PDB entry 9EE9 | electron microscopy, 3.16 A resolution | chains A and D of the 5 polymer chains in the assembly

# Chain A
Name: Adenosine receptor A2a
Source organism: Homo sapiens
Reference sequence: P29274 (AA2AR_HUMAN); residues 2-316 here = UniProt positions 2-316
Sequence (353 residues; each row starts with the number of its first residue; numbers below 1 keep their minus sign (Asp-26 is residue -26)):
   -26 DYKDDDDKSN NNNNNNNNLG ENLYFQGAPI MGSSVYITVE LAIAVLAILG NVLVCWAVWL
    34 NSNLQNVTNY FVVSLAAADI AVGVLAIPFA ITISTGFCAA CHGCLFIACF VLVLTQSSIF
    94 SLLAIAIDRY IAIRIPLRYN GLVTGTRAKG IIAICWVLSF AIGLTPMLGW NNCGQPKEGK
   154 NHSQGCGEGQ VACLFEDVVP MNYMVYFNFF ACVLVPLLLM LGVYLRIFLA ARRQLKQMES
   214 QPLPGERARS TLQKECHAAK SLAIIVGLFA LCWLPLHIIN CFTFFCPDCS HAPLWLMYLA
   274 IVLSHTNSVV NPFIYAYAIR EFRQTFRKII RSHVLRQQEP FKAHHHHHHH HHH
Not modelled in the structure: -26 to 4, 148-166, 213-222, 308-326
Construct notes: expression tag (-26 to 1, 317-326); engineered mutation Cys229 (Val in P29274), Ala291 (Arg in P29274)
Curated features (UniProtKB/Swiss-Prot):
  - binding site (adenosine): Glu169, Asn253, Ser277, His278
  - glycosylation: Asn154 (N-linked (GlcNAc...) asparagine)
From the paper describing this entry:
  - mutagenesis - R291A: decreased signaling
  - mutagenesis - R291A: unchanged binding to Galphasbetagamma

# Chain D
Name: Guanine nucleotide-binding protein G(s) subunit alpha isoforms short
Source organism: Homo sapiens
Notes: EC 3.6.5.-
Reference sequence: P63092 (GNAS2_HUMAN); aligned in 2 segments with insertions or deletions, so no single offset holds: 5-195 ~ UniProt 5-64; 204-384 ~ UniProt 204-394
Sequence (263 residues; numbered -9 to 384; 131 numbers in that range are skipped by the numbering (no residue carries them; nothing is unmodelled there); the number before each row is that of its first residue; numbers below 1 keep their minus sign (Met-9 is residue -9)):
    -9 MGHHHHHHEN LYFQGNSKTE DQRNEEKAQR EANKKIEKQL QKDKQVYRAT HRLLLLGADN
    51 SGKSTIVKQM R
   193 ILHGGSGGSG GTSGIFETKF QVDKVNFHMF DVGGQRDERR KWIQCFNDVT AIIFVVDSSD
   253 YNRLQEALNL FKSIWNNRWL RTISVILFLN KQDLLAEKVL AGKSKIEDYF PEFARYTTPE
   313 DATPEPGEDP RVTRAKYFIR DEFLRISTAS GDGRHYCYPH FTCAVDTENA RRIFNDCRDI
   373 IQRMHLRQYE LL
Not modelled in the structure: -9 to 9, 193-205, 384
Construct notes: initiating methionine (-9); expression tag (-8 to 4); conflict Asp49 (Gly in P63092), Asn50 (Glu in P63092), Asp249 (Ala in P63092), Asp252 (Ser in P63092), Ala362 (Ile372 in P63092), Ile365 (Val375 in P63092); linker (196-203)

# Interface between chain A and chain D
Contacting residue pairs (21; chain A residue first):
  Thr41(A) - Tyr381(D)  hydrogen bond
  Arg102(A) - Tyr381(D)
  Ala105(A) - His377(D)
  Ile106(A) - Gln374(D)
  Ile106(A) - His377(D)
  Pro109(A) - Ile373(D)  hydrophobic
  Pro109(A) - Gln374(D)
  Leu110(A) - Phe366(D)  hydrophobic
  Leu110(A) - Arg370(D)
  Tyr112(A) - His377(D)
  Asn113(A) - Arg38(D)
  Ala204(A) - Leu378(D)  hydrophobic
  Gln207(A) - Asp371(D)  hydrogen bond
  Gln207(A) - Gln374(D)  hydrogen bond
  Gln207(A) - Arg375(D)  hydrogen bond (backbone-side chain)
  Met211(A) - Tyr348(D)  hydrophobic
  Met211(A) - Cys349(D)
  Met211(A) - Arg375(D)
  Glu212(A) - Arg375(D)
  Ala291(A) - Glu382(D)
  Ile292(A) - Glu382(D)
Other interface residues (no listed pair), chain A (20 interface residues in all): Arg111, Ala203, Gln210, Ala231, Leu235, Arg293
Other interface residues (no listed pair), chain D (21 interface residues in all): His41, Asp215, Lys216, Val217, Phe219, Tyr350, Cys369, Leu383

# In short
Chain A and chain D form an interface of 20 and 21 residues respectively, with 4 hydrogen bonds. Polar
contacts include Thr41(A)-Tyr381(D), Gln207(A)-Asp371(D) and Gln207(A)-Gln374(D). From UniProt: 4
adenosine-binding residues on chain A. The paper reports that R291A of chain A reduces signaling; R291A of
chain A leaves binding to Galphasbetagamma unchanged.
Here chain A is Adenosine receptor A2a and chain D is Guanine nucleotide-binding protein G(s) subunit alpha
isoforms short, both from Homo sapiens. Entry 9EE9 (Cryo-EM structure of the adenosine A2A receptor
intermediate bound to a miniGs heterotrimer) was determined by electron microscopy, deposited together with
9EE8 and 9EEA.
